PDB entry 3COY | X-ray diffraction, 2.03 A resolution | chains A and B

[Chain A (and B)]
Molecule: Pantothenate synthetase
Organism: Mycobacterium tuberculosis
Notes: EC 6.3.2.1; chain B of this document is another copy of the same molecule, construct and numbering; everything in this record applies to it too
UniProt: P0A5R0 (PANC_MYCTU); numbering as in UniProt (aligned over 1-300)
Sequence (301 residues; numbered 0 to 300; the number before each row is that of its first residue; numbering starts at 0):
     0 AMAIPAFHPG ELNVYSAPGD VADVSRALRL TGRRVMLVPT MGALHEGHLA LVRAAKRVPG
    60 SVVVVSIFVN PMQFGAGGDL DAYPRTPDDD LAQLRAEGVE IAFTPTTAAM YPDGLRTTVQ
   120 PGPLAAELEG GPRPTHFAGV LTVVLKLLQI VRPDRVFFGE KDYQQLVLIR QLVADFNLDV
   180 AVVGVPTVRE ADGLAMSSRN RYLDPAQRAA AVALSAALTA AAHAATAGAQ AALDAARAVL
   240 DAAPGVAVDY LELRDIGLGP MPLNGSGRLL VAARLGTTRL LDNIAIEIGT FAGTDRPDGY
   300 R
Disordered / not traced: 0-2, 75-80, 261-262, 291-300 (chain B: 0-1, 73-80, 289-300)
Construct notes: expression tag (0); engineered mutation Ala-2 (Thr in P0A5R0), Gly-77 (Glu in P0A5R0)
Ligand contacts: 53H (5'-O-[(3-methyl-D-valyl)sulfamoyl]adenosine): Pro-38, Thr-39, Met-40, Gly-41, His-44, Gly-46, His-47, Leu-50, Gln-72, Tyr-82, Val-139, Val-142, Val-143, Phe-156, Phe-157, Gly-158, Lys-160, Asp-161, Gln-164, Val-184, Pro-185, Thr-186, Val-187, Met-195

[Chain A / chain B interface]
Pairs across the interface (47):
  Arg-115(A) / Gln-119(B)
  Arg-115(A) / Pro-120(B)
  Arg-115(A) / Gly-121(B)
  Arg-115(A) / Gln-170(B)
  Arg-115(A) / Asp-174(B)  salt bridge
  Thr-116(A) / Val-118(B)
  Thr-116(A) / Gln-119(B)
  Thr-116(A) / Gln-170(B)
  Thr-116(A) / Leu-171(B)
  Thr-116(A) / Asp-174(B)  hydrogen bond
  Thr-116(A) / Phe-175(B)
  Thr-117(A) / Val-118(B)
  Thr-117(A) / Gln-119(B)  hydrogen bond (backbone-backbone)
  Thr-117(A) / Phe-175(B)
  Val-118(A) / Thr-116(B)
  Val-118(A) / Thr-117(B)
  Val-118(A) / Phe-175(B)  hydrophobic
  Gln-119(A) / Thr-116(B)
  Gln-119(A) / Thr-117(B)  hydrogen bond (backbone-backbone)
  Gly-121(A) / Arg-115(B)
  Leu-144(A) / Phe-175(B)  hydrophobic
  Lys-145(A) / Asp-174(B)  hydrogen bond (side chain-backbone)
  Lys-145(A) / Asn-176(B)  hydrogen bond
  Gln-148(A) / Gln-148(B)  hydrogen bond
  Gln-148(A) / Arg-151(B)
  Gln-148(A) / Phe-175(B)
  Gln-148(A) / Asn-176(B)
  Gln-148(A) / Leu-177(B)
  Ile-149(A) / Asn-176(B)
  Arg-151(A) / Arg-151(B)
  Arg-151(A) / Asp-178(B)  salt bridge
  Gln-170(A) / Arg-115(B)
  Gln-170(A) / Thr-116(B)
  Leu-171(A) / Thr-116(B)
  Asp-174(A) / Asp-112(B)
  Asp-174(A) / Arg-115(B)  salt bridge
  Asp-174(A) / Thr-116(B)  hydrogen bond
  Asp-174(A) / Lys-145(B)  hydrogen bond (backbone-side chain)
  Phe-175(A) / Thr-116(B)
  Phe-175(A) / Thr-117(B)
  Phe-175(A) / Leu-144(B)  hydrophobic
  Phe-175(A) / Gln-148(B)
  Asn-176(A) / Lys-145(B)  hydrogen bond
  Asn-176(A) / Gln-148(B)
  Asn-176(A) / Ile-149(B)
  Leu-177(A) / Gln-148(B)
  Asp-178(A) / Arg-25(B)  salt bridge
Also at the interface, not in a pair above, chain A (22 interface residues in all): Asp-112, Pro-120, Leu-140, Ala-173
Also at the interface, not in a pair above, chain B (23 interface residues in all): Leu-140, Ala-173

[Overview]
Chain A and chain B form an interface of 22 and 23 residues respectively, with 9 hydrogen bonds and 4 salt
bridges. Polar pairs include Arg-115(A)/Asp-174(B), Arg-151(A)/Asp-178(B) and Asp-178(A)/Arg-25(B). Chain A
binds compound 53H.
Chain A and chain B are both Pantothenate synthetase (Mycobacterium tuberculosis); the structure, Crystal
Structure of Mycobacterium Tuberculosis Pantothenate Synthetase at 2.05 Ang resolution- in complex with
sulphonamide inhibitor ..., was determined by X-ray diffraction, deposited together with 3COV, 3COW and 3COZ.
